Entry 2NOD (X-ray diffraction, 2.60 A resolution); this record covers chain A.

[Chain A]
Protein: Nitric oxide synthase
Source organism: Mus musculus
Notes: EC 1.14.13.39; fragment: oxygenase domain 65-498
UniProt: P29477 (NOS2_MOUSE); numbering as in UniProt (aligned over 77-499)
Sequence (423 residues; numbered 77 to 499; the number before each row is that of its first residue):
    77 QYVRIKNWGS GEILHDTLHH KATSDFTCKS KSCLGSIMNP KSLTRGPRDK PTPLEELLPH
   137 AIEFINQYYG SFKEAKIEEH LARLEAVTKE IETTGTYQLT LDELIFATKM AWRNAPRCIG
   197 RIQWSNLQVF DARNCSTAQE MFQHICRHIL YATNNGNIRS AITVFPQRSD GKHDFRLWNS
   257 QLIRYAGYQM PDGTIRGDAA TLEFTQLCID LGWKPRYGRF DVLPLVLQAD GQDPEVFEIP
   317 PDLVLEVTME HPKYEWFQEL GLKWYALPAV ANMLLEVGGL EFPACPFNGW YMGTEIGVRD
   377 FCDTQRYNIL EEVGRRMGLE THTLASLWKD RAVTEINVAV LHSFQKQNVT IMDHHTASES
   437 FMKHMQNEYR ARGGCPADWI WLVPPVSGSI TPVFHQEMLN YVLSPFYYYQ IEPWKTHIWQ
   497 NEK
Not modelled in the structure: 102-107, 497-499
Disulfides: Cys109 forms a disulfide with the same residue of a neighbouring copy of this chain
Metal / ion sites: heme Fe near Cys194 (its only coordinating residue here)
Residues lining bound ligands:
  - tetrahydrobiopterin (H4B): Trp84, Ser112, Met114, Arg375, Trp455, Ile456, Trp457, Phe470, His471, Gln472, Glu473
  - heme (HEM): Trp188, Ala191, Arg193, Cys194, Ile195, Gly196, Gln199, Leu203, Ser236, Met349, Phe363, Asn364, Gly365, Trp366, Met368, Glu371, Trp457, Tyr483, Tyr485
UniProt features mapped onto this chain:
  - binding site (Zn(2+)): Cys104, Cys109
  - binding site ((6R)-L-erythro-5,6,7,8-tetrahydrobiopterin): Ser112, Arg375, Ile456, Trp457, Phe470
  - binding site (heme b): Cys194, Tyr485
  - binding site (L-arginine): Gln257, Trp366, Tyr367, Glu371
  - natural variant: Cys211 (C211R: In strain: NOD/LtJ)

[Summary]
Ligands of chain A: heme and tetrahydrobiopterin. From UniProt: Zn2+-binding residues Cys104 and Cys109, 5
(6R)-L-erythro-5,6,7,8-tetrahydrobiopterin-binding residues, heme b-binding residues Cys194 and Tyr485 and 4
L-arginine-binding residues.
Chain A is Nitric oxide synthase (Mus musculus); the structure, Murine inducible nitric oxide synthase
oxygenase dimer (delta 65) with tetrahydrobiopterin and water bound in active ..., was determined by X-ray
diffraction together with 1NOD and 3NOD from the same study.
